PDB entry 6CND | electron microscopy, 4.80 A resolution (low resolution: residue-level contacts below are approximate; hydrogen-bond / salt-bridge calls are withheld) | chains R and S of the 21 polymer chains in the assembly

== Chain R ==
Protein: Transcription factor IIIB 70 kDa subunit, TATA-box-binding protein
Source organism: Saccharomyces cerevisiae (strain ATCC 204508 / S288c)
Notes: engineered mutation(s): C438S
Reference sequence: chimeric construct of P29056, P13393: residues 1-382 from P29056 (TF3B_YEAST) positions 1-382 (same numbers); residues 387-566 from P13393 positions 61-240 (UniProt number = residue number - 326); residues 578-736 from P29056 (TF3B_YEAST) positions 438-596 (UniProt number = residue number - 140)
Sequence (736 residues; numbered 1 to 736; the number before each row is that of its first residue):
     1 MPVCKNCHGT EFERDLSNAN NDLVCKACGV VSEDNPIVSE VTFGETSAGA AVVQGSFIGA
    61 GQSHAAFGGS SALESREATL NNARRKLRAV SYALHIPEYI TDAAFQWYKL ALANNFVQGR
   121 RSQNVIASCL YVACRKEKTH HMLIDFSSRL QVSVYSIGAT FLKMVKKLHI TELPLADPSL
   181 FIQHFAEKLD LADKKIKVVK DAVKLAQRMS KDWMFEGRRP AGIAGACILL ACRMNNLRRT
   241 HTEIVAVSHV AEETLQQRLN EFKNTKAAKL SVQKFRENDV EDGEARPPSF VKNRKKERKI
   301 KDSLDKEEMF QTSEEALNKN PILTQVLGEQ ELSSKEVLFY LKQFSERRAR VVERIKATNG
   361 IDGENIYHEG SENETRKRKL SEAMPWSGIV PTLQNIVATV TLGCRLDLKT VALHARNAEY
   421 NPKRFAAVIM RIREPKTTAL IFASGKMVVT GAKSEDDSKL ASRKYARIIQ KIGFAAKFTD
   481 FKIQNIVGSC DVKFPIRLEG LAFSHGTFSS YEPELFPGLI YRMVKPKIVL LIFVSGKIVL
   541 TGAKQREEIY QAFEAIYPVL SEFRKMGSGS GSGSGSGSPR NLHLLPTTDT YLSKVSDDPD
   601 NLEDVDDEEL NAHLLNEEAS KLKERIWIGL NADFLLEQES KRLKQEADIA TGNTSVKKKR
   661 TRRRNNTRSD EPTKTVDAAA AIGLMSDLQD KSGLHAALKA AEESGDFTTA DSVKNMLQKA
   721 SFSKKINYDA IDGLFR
Not modelled in the structure: 42-71, 298-386, 567-575, 651-736
Sequence notes: linker (383-386, 567-577); conflict Ser578 (Cys438 in P29056)
UniProt features mapped onto this chain:
  - zinc finger: Met1 to Glu33 (TFIIB-type)
  - binding site (Zn(2+)): Cys4, Cys7, Cys25, Cys28
  - modified residue: Ser381 (Phosphoserine)
Ion coordination: Zn2+: Cys4, Cys7, Cys25, Cys28

== Chain S ==
Protein: Transcription factor TFIIIB component B''
Source organism: Saccharomyces cerevisiae (strain ATCC 204508 / S288c)
Reference sequence: P46678 (TFC5_YEAST); the construct has insertions or renumbered stretches relative to UniProt, so the offset changes along the chain: -39 to 276 = UniProt 1-316; 360-594 = UniProt 360-594
Sequence (594 residues; each row starts with the number of its first residue; note: 40 numbers in that range are skipped by the numbering (no residue carries them; nothing is unmodelled there); numbers below 1 keep their minus sign (Met-39 is residue -39); X marks 43 residues of unknown identity (built as UNK)):
   -39 MSSIVNKSGT RFAPKVRQRR AATGGTPTPK PRTPQLFIPE SKEIEEDNSD NDKGVDENET
    21 AIVEKPSLVG ERSLEGFTLT GTNGHDNEIG DEGPIDASTQ NPKADVIEDN VTLKPAPLQT
    81 HRDQKVPRSS RLASLSKDNE SRPSFKPSFL DSSSNSNGTA RRLSTISNKL PKKIRLGSIT
   141 ENDMNLKTFK RHRVLGKPSS AKKPAGAHRI SIVSKISPPT AMTDSLDRNE FSSETSTSRE
   201 ADENENYVIS KVKDIPKKVR DGESAKYFID EENFTMAELC KPNFPIGQIS ENFEKSKMAK
   261 KAKLEKRRHL RELRMRXXXX XXXXXXXXXX XXXXXXXXXX XXXXXXXXXX XXXXXXXXX
   360 TAIQLKLNPD GTMAIDEETM VVDRHKNASI ENEYKEKVDE NPFANLYNYG SYGRGSYTDP
   420 WTVEEMIKFY KALSMWGTDF NLISQLYPYR SRKQVKAKFV NEEKKRPILI ELALRSKLPP
   480 NFDEYCCEIK KNIGTVADFN EKLIELQNEH KHHMKEIEEA KNTAKEEDQT AQRLNDANLN
   540 KKGSGGIMTN DLKVYRKTEV VLGTIDDLKR KKLKERNNDD NEDNEGSEEE PEIDQ
Not modelled in the structure: -39 to 276, 534-594
UniProt features mapped onto this chain:
  - modified residue (Phosphoserine): Ser9, Ser138

== How chain R and chain S interact ==
Residue-residue contacts (55; chain R residue first):
  Ile144(R) with Tyr408(S)
  Ser148(R) with Tyr406(S)
  Leu150(R) with Tyr411(S)
  Gln151(R) with Tyr411(S)
  Val152(R) with Tyr411(S)
  Ser153(R) with Tyr411(S)
  Arg219(R) with Tyr408(S)
  His249(R) with Tyr406(S); Asn407(S); Tyr408(S)
  Val250(R) with Asn407(S); Tyr408(S)
  Ala251(R) with Asn407(S)
  Arg416(R) with Trp435(S); Gly436(S); Thr437(S); Lys476(S)
  Asn417(R) with Thr437(S)
  Ala418(R) with Thr437(S); Asp438(S)
  Glu419(R) with Thr437(S); Asp438(S); Phe439(S)
  Arg424(R) with Arg451(S)
  Arg431(R) with Thr437(S); Phe439(S)
  Arg433(R) with Glu470(S); Leu473(S); Arg474(S)
  Lys436(R) with Glu462(S)
  Leu622(R) with Glu483(S); Glu487(S)
  Lys623(R) with Trp435(S)
  Arg625(R) with Ile492(S); Thr494(S); Val495(S); Ala496(S)
  Ile626(R) with Glu487(S); Ile492(S)
  Ile628(R) with Asn499(S)
  Gly629(R) with Ile492(S)
  Leu630(R) with Gln444(S)
  Ala632(R) with Asn499(S)
  Leu636(R) with Leu502(S); Gln506(S)
  Glu639(R) with Ile503(S); Gln506(S)
  Ser640(R) with Gln506(S)
  Leu643(R) with Gln506(S); Lys510(S); Met513(S)
  Glu646(R) with Lys510(S); Met513(S)
  Ala647(R) with Met513(S)
  Ala650(R) with Lys520(S)
Interface residues without a listed pair, chain R (56 interface residues in all): Asp145, Tyr155, Leu191, Arg233, Asn236, Leu237, Arg238, Arg239, Thr240, Thr242, Glu243, Val245, Ala246, Gln256, Leu259, Phe262, Lys263, Lys269, Val272, Gln273, Lys274, Asn421, Ile649
Interface residues without a listed pair, chain S (39 interface residues in all): Phe402, Leu405, Ser410, Gly412, Arg413, Asn440, Leu441, Ile469, Lys514, Glu517

== Overview ==
Chain R and chain S form an interface of 56 and 39 residues respectively. The Zn2+ site is built by Cys4(R),
Cys7(R), Cys25(R) and Cys28(R). From UniProt: 4 Zn2+-binding residues on chain R.
Chain R is Transcription factor IIIB 70 kDa subunit, TATA-box-binding protein and chain S is Transcription
factor TFIIIB component B'', both from Saccharomyces cerevisiae (strain ATCC 204508 / S288c); the structure,
Yeast RNA polymerase III natural open complex (nOC), was determined by electron microscopy (same publication
as 6CNB, 6CNC and 6CNF).
